9GCT - chains A and o of the 30 polymer chains in the assembly; structure by electron microscopy, 3.70 A resolution.

== Chain A ==
Protein: Transcription termination factor Rho
Organism: Escherichia coli
Notes: EC 3.6.4.-
UniProt: P0AG30 (RHO_ECOLI); residues 1-419 here = UniProt positions 1-419
Amino-acid sequence (419 residues; row label = number of the first residue in the row):
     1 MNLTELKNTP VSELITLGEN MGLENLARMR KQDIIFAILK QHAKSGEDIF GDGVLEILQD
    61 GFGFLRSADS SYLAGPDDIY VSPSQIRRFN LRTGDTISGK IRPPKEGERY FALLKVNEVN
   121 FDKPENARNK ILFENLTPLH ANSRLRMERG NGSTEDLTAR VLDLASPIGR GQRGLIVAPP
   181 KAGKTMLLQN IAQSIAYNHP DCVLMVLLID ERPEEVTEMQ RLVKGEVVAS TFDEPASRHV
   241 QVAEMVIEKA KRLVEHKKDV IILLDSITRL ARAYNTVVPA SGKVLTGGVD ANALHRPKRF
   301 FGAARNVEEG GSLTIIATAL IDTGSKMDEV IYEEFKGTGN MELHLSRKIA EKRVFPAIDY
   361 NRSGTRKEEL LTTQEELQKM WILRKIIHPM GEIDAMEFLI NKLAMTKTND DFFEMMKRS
Metal / ion sites: Mg2+: T185 (together with ATP)
Residues lining bound ligands: ATP (adenosine-5'-triphosphate): T158, P180, K181, A182, G183, K184, T185, M186, R212, F355

== Chain o ==
Protein: Polarity suppression protein
Organism: Enterobacteria phage P4
UniProt: P05460 (VPSU_BPP4); residues 1-190 here = UniProt positions 1-190
Amino-acid sequence (190 residues; each row starts with the number of its first residue):
     1 MESTALQQAF DTCQNNKAAW LQRKNELAAA EQEYLRLLSG EGRNVSRLDE LRNIIEVRKW
    61 QVNQAAGRYI RSHEAVQHIS IRDRLNDFMQ QHGTALAAAL APELMGYSEL TAIARNCAIQ
   121 RATDALREAL LSWLAKGEKI NYSAQDSDIL TTIGFRPDVA SVDDSREKFT PAQNMIFSRK
   181 SAQLASRQSV
Unresolved in the structure: 1-3

== Chain A / chain o interface ==
Contacting residue pairs (26; chain A residue first):
  S143(A) with S46(o)
  R144(A) with S46(o), hydrogen bond (backbone-side chain); D49(o)
  L145(A) with S46(o)
  R146(A) with V45(o)
  A196(A) with R43(o)
  Y197(A) with R43(o), hydrogen bond (backbone-side chain)
  N198(A) with R43(o), hydrogen bond (backbone-side chain); N44(o)
  H199(A) with R43(o); N44(o), hydrogen bond; S46(o), hydrogen bond
  P200(A) with R43(o)
  E309(A) with V190(o)
  E369(A) with I176(o); R179(o), hydrogen bond (backbone-side chain)
  L370(A) with R179(o); Q183(o)
  T372(A) with N53(o); K180(o)
  T373(A) with N53(o); E56(o), hydrogen bond; K180(o)
  Q374(A) with E56(o), hydrogen bond (backbone-side chain); Q173(o), hydrogen bond
  E375(A) with E56(o)
Interface residues without a listed pair, chain A (17 interface residues in all): E308
Interface residues without a listed pair, chain o (14 interface residues in all): F177

== In short ==
Chain A and chain o form an interface of 17 and 14 residues respectively, with 9 hydrogen bonds. Polar
contacts include R144(A)-S46(o), Y197(A)-R43(o) and N198(A)-R43(o). Chain A binds ATP.
Here chain A is Transcription termination factor Rho (Escherichia coli) and chain o is Polarity suppression
protein (Enterobacteria phage P4). Entry 9GCT (Rho-ATP-Psu complex II expanded) was determined by electron
microscopy, deposited together with 8PEU, 8PEW, 8PEX, 8PEY and 9GCS.
